8CSH - chains T and A of the 4 polymer chains in the assembly; structure by X-ray diffraction, 2.25 A resolution.

[Chain T]
Molecule: 15-nt DNA strand
Sequence (15 nucleotides; each row starts with the number of its first residue):
     8 TGTTAGGTACCTAAC

[Chain A]
Name: Par
Source organism: unidentified plasmid
UniProt: Q9L8I7 (Q9L8I7_STAAU); residue numbers follow UniProt; this construct covers 1-170
Sequence (170 residues; numbered 1 to 170; the number before each row is that of its first residue):
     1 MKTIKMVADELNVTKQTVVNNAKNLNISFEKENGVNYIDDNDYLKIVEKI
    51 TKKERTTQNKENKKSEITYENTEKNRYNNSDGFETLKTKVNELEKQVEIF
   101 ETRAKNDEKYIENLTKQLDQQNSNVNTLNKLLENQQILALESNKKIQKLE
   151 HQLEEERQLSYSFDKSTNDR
Unresolved in the structure: 54-170
What the authors report for this chain:
  - binding site for the 15-nt DNA strand (chain T): Lys5, Thr14, Lys15, Gln16, Thr17, Asn20, Asn21, Lys31, Asn36, Lys49, Lys53
  - specificity-determining residues: Thr14, Thr17
  - binding site for the 17-nt DNA strand: Lys5, Thr14, Lys15, Gln16, Thr17, Asn20, Asn21, Lys31, Asn36, Lys53
  - mutagenesis - L132A: decreased binding to the centromere

[Chain T / chain A interface]
Residue-residue contacts (10):
  DG9(T) - Asn24(A)  phosphate contact
  DG9(T) - Lys49(A)  salt bridge to the phosphate
  DG9(T) - Lys53(A)  salt bridge to the phosphate
  DT10(T) - Thr17(A)  sugar contact
  DT10(T) - Asn20(A)  base contact
  DT10(T) - Asn21(A)  hydrogen bond to the phosphate
  DT11(T) - Asn12(A)  phosphate contact
  DT11(T) - Val13(A)  phosphate contact
  DT11(T) - Thr14(A)  hydrogen bond to the phosphate
  DT11(T) - Thr17(A)  hydrogen bond to the phosphate
Other interface residues (no listed pair), chain T (4 interface residues in all): DA12
Other interface residues (no listed pair), chain A (10 interface residues in all): Gln16

[Summary]
4 residues of chain T face 10 of chain A across their interface, with 3 hydrogen bonds and 2 salt bridges.
Polar contacts include DT10(T)-Asn21(A), DT11(T)-Thr14(A) and DT11(T)-Thr17(A). From the paper: a binding site
for the 15-nt DNA strand (chain T) at Lys5(A), Thr14(A) and Lys15(A) among others; L132A of chain A reduces
binding to the centromere.
Here chain T is a 15-nt DNA strand and chain A is Par (unidentified plasmid). Entry 8CSH (Structure of the DNA
binding domain of pSK1 Par partition protein bound to centromere DNA) was determined by X-ray diffraction.
